PDB entry 9EIL | electron microscopy, 3.20 A resolution | chains B and J of the 11 polymer chains in the assembly

== Chain B ==
Protein: Histone H4
Source organism: Xenopus laevis
UniProt: P62799 (H4_XENLA); residues 1-102 here correspond to UniProt positions 2-103 (UniProt number = residue number + 1)
Amino-acid sequence (102 residues; row label = number of the first residue in the row):
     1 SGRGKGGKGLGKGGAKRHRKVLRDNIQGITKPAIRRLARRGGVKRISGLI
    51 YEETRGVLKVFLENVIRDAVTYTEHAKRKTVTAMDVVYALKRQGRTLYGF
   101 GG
Not modelled in the structure: 1-19
Swiss-Prot annotation at these positions:
  - DNA-binding region: Lys16 to Lys20
  - modified residue: Ser1 (N-acetylserine), Arg3 (Asymmetric dimethylarginine), Lys5 (N6-(2-hydroxyisobutyryl)lysine), Lys8 (N6-(2-hydroxyisobutyryl)lysine), Lys12 (N6-(2-hydroxyisobutyryl)lysine), Lys16 (N6-(2-hydroxyisobutyryl)lysine), Lys20 (N6,N6,N6-trimethyllysine), Lys31 (N6-(2-hydroxyisobutyryl)lysine), Lys44 (N6-(2-hydroxyisobutyryl)lysine), Ser47 (Phosphoserine), Tyr51 (Phosphotyrosine), Lys59 (N6-(2-hydroxyisobutyryl)lysine), Lys77 (N6-(2-hydroxyisobutyryl)lysine), Lys79 (N6-(2-hydroxyisobutyryl)lysine), Tyr88 (Phosphotyrosine), Lys91 (N6-(2-hydroxyisobutyryl)lysine)
  - cross-link (Glycyl lysine isopeptide (Lys-Gly)): Lys31 (interchain with G-Cter in UFM1), Lys91 (interchain with G-Cter in ubiquitin)

== Chain J ==
Molecule: 185-nt DNA strand
Sequence (185 nucleotides; row label = number of the first residue in the row; numbers below 1 keep their minus sign (DA-92 is residue -92)):
   -92 ATCCCTATACGCGGCCGCCCTGGAGAATCCCGGTGCCGAGGCCGCTCAAT
   -42 TGGTCGTAGACAGCTCTAGCACCGCTTAAACGCACGTACGCGCTGTCCCC
     8 CGCGTTTTAACCGCCAAGGGGATTACTCCCTAGTCTCCAGGCACGTGTCA
    58 GATATATACATCCTGTGCATGTATTGAACAGCGAT
Not modelled in the structure: -92 to -73, 69-92

== Interface between chain B and chain J ==
Contacting residue pairs (10; chain B residue first):
  Arg45(B) - DC7(J)  phosphate contact
  Arg45(B) - DC8(J)  phosphate contact
  Ile46(B) - DC7(J)  phosphate contact
  Ile46(B) - DC8(J)  hydrogen bond to the phosphate
  Ser47(B) - DC7(J)  hydrogen bond to the phosphate
  Gly48(B) - DC7(J)  hydrogen bond to the phosphate
  Arg78(B) - DG28(J)  phosphate contact
  Lys79(B) - DG27(J)  phosphate contact
  Lys79(B) - DG28(J)  hydrogen bond to the phosphate
  Thr80(B) - DG28(J)  hydrogen bond to the phosphate
Other interface residues (no listed pair), chain B (11 interface residues in all): Arg35, Arg39, Lys44, Tyr51
Other interface residues (no listed pair), chain J (5 interface residues in all): DG9

== Overview ==
11 residues of chain B face 5 of chain J across their interface, with 5 hydrogen bonds. Polar contacts include
Ile46(B)-DC8(J), Ser47(B)-DC7(J) and Gly48(B)-DC7(J). From UniProt: a DNA-binding region on chain B.
Chain B is Histone H4 (Xenopus laevis) and chain J is a 185-nt DNA strand; the structure, SIRT6 bound to an
H3K27Ac nucleosome, was determined by electron microscopy.
